PDB entry 2YVH | X-ray diffraction, 2.50 A resolution | chains D and F of the 8 polymer chains in the assembly

[Chain D]
Protein: Transcriptional regulator
From: Corynebacterium glutamicum
UniProt: Q8NMG3 (Q8NMG3_CORGL); numbering as in UniProt (aligned over 1-177)
Sequence (177 residues; each row starts with the number of its first residue):
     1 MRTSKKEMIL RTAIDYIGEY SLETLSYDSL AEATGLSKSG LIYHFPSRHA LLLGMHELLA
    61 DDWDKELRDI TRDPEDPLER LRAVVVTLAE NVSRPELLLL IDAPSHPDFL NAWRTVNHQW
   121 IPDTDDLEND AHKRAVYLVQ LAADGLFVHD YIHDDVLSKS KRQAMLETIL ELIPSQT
Unresolved in the structure: 1-2, 175-177
Modified positions: Mse-1 (selenomethionine); Mse-8, Mse-55, Mse-165 (selenomethionine; parent Met)

[Chain F]
Molecule: 14-nt DNA strand
Sequence (14 nucleotides; numbered 17 to 30; the number before each row is that of its first residue):
    17 GGTCGGTACA GTTA

[Interface between chain D and chain F]
Contacting residue pairs (12; chain D residue first):
  Thr-3(D) with DA30(F), phosphate contact
  Ser-26(D) with DG21(F), phosphate contact
  Tyr-27(D) with DG21(F), hydrogen bond to the phosphate
  Lys-38(D) with DG21(F), base contact; DG22(F), hydrogen bond to the base
  Ser-39(D) with DA24(F), base contact; DC25(F), base contact
  Ile-42(D) with DT23(F), base contact
  Pro-46(D) with DG22(F), phosphate contact
  Ser-47(D) with DG22(F), phosphate contact
  Arg-48(D) with DG21(F), salt bridge to the phosphate; DG22(F), hydrogen bond to the phosphate
Other interface residues (no listed pair), chain D (10 interface residues in all): Leu-25
Other interface residues (no listed pair), chain F (7 interface residues in all): DC20

[Overview]
10 residues of chain D and 7 residues of chain F are in contact; the contacts include 3 hydrogen bonds and 1
salt bridge. Among the polar pairs are Lys-38(D)/DG22(F), Tyr-27(D)/DG21(F) and Arg-48(D)/DG22(F).
Chain D is Transcriptional regulator (Corynebacterium glutamicum) and chain F is a 14-nt DNA strand; the
structure, Crystal structure of the operator-binding form of the multi-drug binding transcriptional repressor
CgmR, was determined by X-ray diffraction together with 2ZOZ from the same study.
